Entry 2VZC (X-ray diffraction, 1.05 A resolution); this record covers chain A.

[Chain A]
Protein: Alpha-parvin
Source organism: Homo sapiens
Notes: fragment: c-terminal calponin homology domain, residues 242-372
UniProtKB: Q9NVD7 (PARVA_HUMAN); numbering as in UniProt (aligned over 242-372)
Sequence (131 residues; row label = number of the first residue in the row):
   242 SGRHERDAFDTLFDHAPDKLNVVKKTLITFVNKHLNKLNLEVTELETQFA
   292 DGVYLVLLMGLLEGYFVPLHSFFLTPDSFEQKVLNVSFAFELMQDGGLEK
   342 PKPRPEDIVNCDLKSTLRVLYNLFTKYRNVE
Unresolved in the structure: 242-245
Curated features (UniProtKB/Swiss-Prot):
  - mutagenesis: Phe271 (F271D: Loss of interaction with ILK. Loss of localization to focal adhesions)

[Summary]
UniProt lists one mutagenesis site.
Chain A is Alpha-parvin (Homo sapiens); the structure, Crystal structure of the C-terminal calponin homology
domain of alpha parvin, was determined by X-ray diffraction, deposited together with 2VZD, 2VZG and 2VZI.
